PDB entry 8V2G | electron microscopy, 3.18 A resolution | chains A and B of the 8 polymer chains in the assembly

# Chain A (and B)
Protein: Small conductance calcium-activated potassium channel protein 2
From: Rattus norvegicus
Notes: chain B of this document is another copy of the same molecule, construct and numbering; everything in this record applies to it too
UniProtKB: P70604 (KCNN2_RAT); numbering as in UniProt (aligned over 118-478)
Chain sequence (361 residues; row label = number of the first residue in the row):
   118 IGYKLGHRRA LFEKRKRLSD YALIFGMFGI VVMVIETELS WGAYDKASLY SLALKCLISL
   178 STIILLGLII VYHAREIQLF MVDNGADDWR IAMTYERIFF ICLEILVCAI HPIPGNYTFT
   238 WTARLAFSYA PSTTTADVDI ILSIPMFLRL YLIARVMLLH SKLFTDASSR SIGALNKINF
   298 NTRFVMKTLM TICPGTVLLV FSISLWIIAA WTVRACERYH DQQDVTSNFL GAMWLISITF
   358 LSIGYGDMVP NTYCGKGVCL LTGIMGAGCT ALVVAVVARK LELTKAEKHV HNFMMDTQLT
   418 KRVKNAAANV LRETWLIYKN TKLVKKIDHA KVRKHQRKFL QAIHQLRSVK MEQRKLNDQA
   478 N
Cystine bridges: Cys333-Cys371
Ion coordination: K+ site 1: Ser359 (shared with Ser359(B) of chain B; 1 residue of chain C; 1 residue of chain D); K+ site 2: Ile360 (shared with Ile360(B) of chain B; 1 residue of chain C; 1 residue of chain D)
Curated features (UniProtKB/Swiss-Prot):
  - modified residue: Tyr161 (Phosphotyrosine)
  - mutagenesis: His337 (H337N: Loss of inhibition by apamin and the organic molecule blockers UCL 1684 and d-tubocurarine. No effect on inhibition by tetraethylammonium (TEA)), Asn345 (N345G: Reduced inhibition by apamin but binding to apamin is unaffected), Asn368 (N368H: Reduced inhibition by apamin but binding to apamin is unaffected), Arg396 (R396E: Mostly eliminates inward rectifier potassium channel activity. Loss of inward rectifier potassium channel activity; when associated with E-397 ...), Lys397 (K397E: Moderately reduces inward rectifier potassium channel activity. Loss of inward rectifier potassium channel activity; when associated with E-396 ...), Glu399 (E399R: Increases inward rectifier potassium channel activity. Does not affect inward rectifier potassium channel activity; when associated with E-396 ...)
From the paper describing this entry:
  - self-association interface (contacts with another copy of this molecule); pairs are residue here / residue on that copy: Arg241-Asp364 (salt bridge), Phe244-Asp364 (hydrogen bond), Tyr246-Asp364 (hydrogen bond), Trp351-Tyr362
  - conformationally variable residues (side-chain flip): Tyr362
  - binding site for K+: Phe244
  - mutagenesis - F244S: unchanged binding to AP14145
  - mutagenesis - S359T/A384T: abolished binding to AP14145
  - mutagenesis - S359T/A384T: unchanged binding to UCL1684

# Interface between chain A and chain B
Pairs across the interface - 35 pairs, chain A then chain B:
  Gln340(A) with Tyr246(B)
  Asp341(A) with Arg241(B)
  Val342(A) with Tyr246(B), hydrophobic
  Asn345(A) with Tyr370(B)
  Leu347(A) with Tyr370(B)
  Trp351(A) with Tyr362(B); Lys373(B)
  Ser354(A) with Leu377(B)
  Ser359(A) with Ser359(B)
  Ile360(A) with Ser359(B); Ile360(B); Gly361(B); Tyr362(B), hydrophobic
  Asp364(A) with Arg241(B), salt bridge; Ala243(B); Phe244(B), hydrogen bond (side chain-backbone); Tyr246(B), hydrogen bond (backbone-side chain); Val366(B)
  Val391(A) with Ala384(B)
  Lys397(A) with Lys304(B)
  Glu399(A) with Lys304(B)
  Leu400(A) with Phe301(B), hydrophobic; Lys304(B)
  Ala403(A) with Asn293(B), hydrogen bond (backbone-side chain); Ile295(B), hydrophobic
  Glu404(A) with Ile295(B); Phe301(B)
  Val407(A) with Ile289(B), hydrophobic; Asn293(B)
  His408(A) with Thr305(B); Thr308(B); Ile309(B)
  Met411(A) with Ser286(B)
  Met412(A) with Ile309(B), hydrophobic
  Asp475(A) with Lys402(B)
Interface residues without a listed pair, chain A (26 interface residues in all): Gly348, Ile355, Leu358, Gly363, Phe410
Interface residues without a listed pair, chain B (28 interface residues in all): Leu280, Ser285, Gly380, Ile381, Ala388
Interface features reported in the paper:
  - pairs named by the authors: Trp351(A)-Tyr362(B), Asp364(A)-Arg241(B) (salt bridge), Phe244(B)-Asp364(A) (hydrogen bond), Tyr246(B)-Asp364(A) (hydrogen bond)

# In short
26 residues of chain A and 28 residues of chain B are in contact, with 3 hydrogen bonds and 1 salt bridge.
Polar contacts include Asp364(A)-Arg241(B), Asp364(A)-Phe244(B) and Asp364(A)-Tyr246(B). The paper describes a
contact between Trp351(A) and Tyr362(B); a salt bridge between Asp364(A) and Arg241(B); hydrogen bonds between
Phe244(B) and Asp364(A) and Tyr246(B) and Asp364(A). From the paper: a binding site for K+ at Phe244(A);
S359T/A384T of chain A abolish binding to AP14145.
Both chains are Small conductance calcium-activated potassium channel protein 2 (Rattus norvegicus). Entry
8V2G (Cryo-EM structure of the KCa2.2 channel in apo state) was determined by electron microscopy, deposited
together with 8V2H, 8V3G and 9EIO.
